PDB entry 7KEF | X-ray diffraction, 3.89 A resolution | chains A and N of the 13 polymer chains in the assembly

== Chain A ==
Name: DNA-directed RNA polymerase II subunit RPB1
From: Saccharomyces cerevisiae (strain ATCC 204508 / S288c)
Notes: EC 2.7.7.6
UniProtKB: P04050 (RPB1_YEAST); residue numbers follow UniProt; this construct covers 1-1733
Amino-acid sequence (1733 residues; each row starts with the number of its first residue):
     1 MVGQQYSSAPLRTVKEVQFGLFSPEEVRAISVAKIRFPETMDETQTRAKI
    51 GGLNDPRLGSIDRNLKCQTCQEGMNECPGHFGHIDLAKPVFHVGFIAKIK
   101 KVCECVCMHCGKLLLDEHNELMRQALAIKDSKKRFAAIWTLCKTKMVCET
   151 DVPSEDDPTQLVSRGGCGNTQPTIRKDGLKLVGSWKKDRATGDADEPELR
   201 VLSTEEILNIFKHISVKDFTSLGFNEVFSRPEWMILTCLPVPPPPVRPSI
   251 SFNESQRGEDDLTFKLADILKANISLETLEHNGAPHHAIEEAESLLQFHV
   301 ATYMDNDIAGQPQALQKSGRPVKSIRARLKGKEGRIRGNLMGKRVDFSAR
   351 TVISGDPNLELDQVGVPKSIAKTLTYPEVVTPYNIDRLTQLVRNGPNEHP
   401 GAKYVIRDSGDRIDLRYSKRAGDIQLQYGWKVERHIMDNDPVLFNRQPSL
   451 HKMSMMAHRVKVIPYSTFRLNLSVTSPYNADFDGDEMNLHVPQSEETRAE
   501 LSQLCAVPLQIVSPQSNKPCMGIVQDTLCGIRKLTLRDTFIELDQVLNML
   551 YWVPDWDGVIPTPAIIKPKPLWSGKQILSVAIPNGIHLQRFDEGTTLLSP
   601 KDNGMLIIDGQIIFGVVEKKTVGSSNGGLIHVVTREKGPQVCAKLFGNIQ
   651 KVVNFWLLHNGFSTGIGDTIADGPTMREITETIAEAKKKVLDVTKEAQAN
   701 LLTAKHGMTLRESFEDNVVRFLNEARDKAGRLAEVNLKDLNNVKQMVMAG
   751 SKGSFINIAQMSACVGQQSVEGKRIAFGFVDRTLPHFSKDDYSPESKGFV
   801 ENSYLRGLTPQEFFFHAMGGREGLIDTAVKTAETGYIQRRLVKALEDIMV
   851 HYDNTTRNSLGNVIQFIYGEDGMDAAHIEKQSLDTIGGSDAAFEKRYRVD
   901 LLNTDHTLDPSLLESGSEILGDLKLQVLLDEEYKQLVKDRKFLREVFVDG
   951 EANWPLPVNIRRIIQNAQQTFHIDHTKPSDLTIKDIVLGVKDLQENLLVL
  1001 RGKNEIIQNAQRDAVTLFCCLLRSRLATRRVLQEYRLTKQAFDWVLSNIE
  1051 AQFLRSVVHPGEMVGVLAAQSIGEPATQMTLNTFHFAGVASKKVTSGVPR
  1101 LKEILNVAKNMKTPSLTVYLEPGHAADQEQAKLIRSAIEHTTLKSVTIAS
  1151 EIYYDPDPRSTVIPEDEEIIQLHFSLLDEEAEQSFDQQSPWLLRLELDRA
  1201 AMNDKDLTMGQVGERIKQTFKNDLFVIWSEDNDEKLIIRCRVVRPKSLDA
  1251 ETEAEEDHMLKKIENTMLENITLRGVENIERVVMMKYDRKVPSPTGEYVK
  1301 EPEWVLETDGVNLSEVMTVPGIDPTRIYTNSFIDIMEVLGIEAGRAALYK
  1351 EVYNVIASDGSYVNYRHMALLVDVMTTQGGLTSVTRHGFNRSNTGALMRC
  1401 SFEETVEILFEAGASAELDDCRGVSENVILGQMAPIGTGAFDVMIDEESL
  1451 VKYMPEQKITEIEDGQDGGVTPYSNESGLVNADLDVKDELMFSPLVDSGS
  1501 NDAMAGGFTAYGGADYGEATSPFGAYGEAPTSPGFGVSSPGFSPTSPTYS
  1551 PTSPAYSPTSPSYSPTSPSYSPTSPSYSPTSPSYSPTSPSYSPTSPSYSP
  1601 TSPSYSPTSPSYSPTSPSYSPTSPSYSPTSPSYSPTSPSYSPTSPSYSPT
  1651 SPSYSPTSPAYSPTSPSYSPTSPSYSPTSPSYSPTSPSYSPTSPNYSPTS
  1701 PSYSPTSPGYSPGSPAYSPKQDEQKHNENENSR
Disordered / not traced: 1-2, 150-160, 187-198, 1082-1091, 1177-1186, 1244-1253, 1446-1733
Ion coordination: Zn2+ site 1: Cys-67, Cys-70, Cys-77, His-80; Zn2+ site 2: Cys-110, Cys-148, Cys-167; Mg2+: Asp-483 (together with WC4)
Ligand contacts: WC4 ((1S)-1,4-anhydro-1-(3-methoxynaphthalen-2-yl)-5-O-phosphono-D-ribitol): Asn-479, Asp-481, Asp-483, Asp-485, Thr-831
UniProt features mapped onto this chain:
  - region: Pro-248 to Asp-260 (Lid loop), Asn-306 to Lys-323 (Rudder loop), Pro-810 to Glu-822 (Bridging helix)
  - binding site (Zn(2+)): Cys-67, Cys-70, Cys-77, His-80, Cys-107, Cys-110, Cys-148, Cys-167
  - binding site (Mg(2+)): Asp-481, Asp-483, Asp-485
  - modified residue: Thr-1471 (Phosphothreonine)
  - cross-link (Glycyl lysine isopeptide (Lys-Gly)): Lys-695 (interchain with G-Cter in ubiquitin), Lys-1246 (interchain with G-Cter in ubiquitin), Lys-1350 (interchain with G-Cter in ubiquitin)
  - natural variant: Ser-1653 to Pro-1659 (deletion: In strain: A364A)
  - mutagenesis: Lys-1246 (K1246R: Impairs ubiquitination during transcription stress)
Reported in the primary citation:
  - binding site for WC4: Asn-479, Thr-831

== Chain N ==
Molecule: Non-template strand DNA
Sequence (16 nucleotides; numbered 2 to 17; the number before each row is that of its first residue):
     2 GTCTGCTTATCGGTAG
Disordered / not traced: 2

== Interface between chain A and chain N ==
Contacting residue pairs - 9 pairs, chain A then chain N:
  Lys-100(A) with DT8(N), salt bridge to the phosphate
  Lys-101(A) with DC7(N), sugar contact
  Trp-139(A) with DT8(N), phosphate contact
  Arg-175(A) with DT8(N), hydrogen bond to the phosphate; DT9(N), salt bridge to the phosphate
  Val-1107(A) with DT5(N), phosphate contact
  Lys-1109(A) with DT5(N), phosphate contact
  His-1387(A) with DT5(N), hydrogen bond to the sugar; DG6(N), phosphate contact

== Summary ==
Chain A and chain N form an interface of 7 and 5 residues respectively; the contacts include 2 hydrogen bonds
and 2 salt bridges. Among the polar pairs are His-1387(A)/DT5(N), Arg-175(A)/DT8(N) and Lys-100(A)/DT8(N).
Ligands of chain A: compound WC4. From the paper: a binding site for WC4 at Asn-479(A) and Thr-831(A).
Here chain A is DNA-directed RNA polymerase II subunit RPB1 (Saccharomyces cerevisiae (strain ATCC 204508 /
S288c)) and chain N is Non-template strand DNA. Entry 7KEF (RNA polymerase II elongation complex with
unnatural base dTPT3, rNaM in swing state) was determined by X-ray diffraction together with 7KED and 7KEE
from the same study.
